PDB entry 6F9B | electron microscopy, 13.30 A resolution (very low resolution: no residue pairs are listed; an interface is given only as per-side residue counts) | chains P and R of the 24 polymer chains in the assembly

Chain P (and R):
Name: Glycoprotein
From: Rift valley fever virus
Notes: chain R of this document is another copy of the same molecule, construct and numbering; everything in this record applies to it too
UniProtKB: A2T072 (A2T072_RVFV); residues 691-1118 here = UniProt positions 691-1118
Sequence (431 residues; row label = number of the first residue in the row):
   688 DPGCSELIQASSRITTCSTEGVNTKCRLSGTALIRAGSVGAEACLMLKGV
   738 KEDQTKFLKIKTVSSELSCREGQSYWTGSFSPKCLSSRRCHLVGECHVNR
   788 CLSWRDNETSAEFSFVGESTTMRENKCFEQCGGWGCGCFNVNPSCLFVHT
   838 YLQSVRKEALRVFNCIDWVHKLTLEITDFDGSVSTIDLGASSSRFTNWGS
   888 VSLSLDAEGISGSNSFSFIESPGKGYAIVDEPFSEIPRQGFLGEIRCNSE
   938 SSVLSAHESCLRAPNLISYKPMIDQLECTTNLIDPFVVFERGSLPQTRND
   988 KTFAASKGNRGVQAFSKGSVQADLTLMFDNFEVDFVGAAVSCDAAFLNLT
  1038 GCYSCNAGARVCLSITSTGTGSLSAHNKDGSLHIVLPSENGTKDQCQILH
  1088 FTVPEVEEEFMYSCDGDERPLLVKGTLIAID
Cystine bridges: Cys691-Cys731, Cys704-Cys713, Cys756-Cys852, Cys771-Cys965, Cys777-Cys825, Cys783-Cys832, Cys788-Cys814, Cys818-Cys823, Cys934-Cys947, Cys1029-Cys1101, Cys1039-Cys1042, Cys1049-Cys1083
Sequence notes: expression tag (688-690)
Reported in the primary citation:
  - post-translational modification sites: Asn794, Asn1035 (proposed by the authors, not directly observed)

How chain P and chain R interact:
At this resolution (13 A) residue pairs are not listed: 23 residues of chain P and 21 of chain R lie at the interface.

In short:
Chain P and chain R form an interface of 23 and 21 residues respectively. The paper reports modification sites
Asn794(P) and Asn1035(P).
Chain P and chain R are both Glycoprotein (Rift valley fever virus); the structure, Asymmetric unit of Rift
Valley fever virus glycoprotein shell, was determined by electron microscopy together with 6F8P, 6F9C, 6F9D,
6F9E and 6F9F from the same study.
